Entry 5NW2 (X-ray diffraction, 2.20 A resolution); this record covers chains B and C of the 3 polymer chains in the assembly.

== Chain B ==
Name: Elongin-C
Source organism: Homo sapiens
UniProtKB: Q15369 (ELOC_HUMAN); residues 17-112 here = UniProt positions 17-112
Sequence (97 residues; each row starts with the number of its first residue):
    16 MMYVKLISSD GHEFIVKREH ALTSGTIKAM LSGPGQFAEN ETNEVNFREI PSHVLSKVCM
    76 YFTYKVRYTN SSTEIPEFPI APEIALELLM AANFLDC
Not modelled in the structure: 48-57
Differences from the reference sequence: initiating methionine (16)

== Chain C ==
Name: Von Hippel-Lindau disease tumor suppressor
Source organism: Homo sapiens
UniProtKB: P40337 (VHL_HUMAN); residue numbers follow UniProt; this construct covers 54-213
Sequence (162 residues; each row starts with the number of its first residue):
    52 GSMEAGRPRP VLRSVNSREP SQVIFCNRSP RVVLPVWLNF DGEPQPYPTL PPGTGRRIHS
   112 YRGHLWLFRD AGTHDGLLVN QTELFVPSLN VDGQPIFANI TLPVYTLKER CLQVVRSLVK
   172 PENYRRLDIV RSLYEDLEDH PNVQKDLERL TQERIAHQRM GD
Not modelled in the structure: 52-61, 203-213
Differences from the reference sequence: expression tag (52-53)
Modified positions: Cys77 (S-(dimethylarsenic)cysteine; CAS)
Ligand contacts: 9B8 ((2S,4R)-1-[(2S)-3,3-dimethyl-2-(oxetan-3-ylcarbonylamino)butanoyl]-N-[[4-(4-methyl-1,3-thiazol-5-yl)phenyl]methyl]-4-oxidanyl-pyrrolidine-2-carboxamide): Asn67, Arg69, Phe76, Pro86, Trp88, Phe91, Gln96, Tyr98, Pro99, Leu101, Arg107, Ile109, His110, Ser111, Tyr112, His115, Trp117
UniProt features mapped onto this chain:
  - region: Thr157 to Val166 (Interaction with Elongin BC complex)
  - natural variant: Leu63 (L63P: In PCC), Arg64 (R64P: In PCC), Ser65 (S65A: In PCC; S65L: In VHLD; S65W: In VHLD), Val66 to Gln73 (deletion: In VHLD), Ser68 (S68W: In PCC and VHLD), Glu70 (E70K: In VHLD), Val74 (V74G: In VHLD), Ile75 (deletion: In VHLD), Phe76 (F76I: In VHLD; F76L: In VHLD; F76S: In VHLD; deletion: In VHLD), Asn78 (N78H: In VHLD; N78S: In VHLD; N78T: In VHLD), Arg79 (R79P: In VHLD), Ser80 (S80I: In VHLD; S80N: In PCC and VHLD; S80R: In VHLD), 64 further natural variant entries in UniProt
  - mutagenesis: Tyr98 (Y98N: No interaction with HIF1A. No HIF1A degradation)

== How chain B and chain C interact ==
Residue-residue contacts - 30 pairs, chain B then chain C:
  Tyr76(B) - Tyr156(C)  hydrogen bond (side chain-backbone)
  Tyr76(B) - Thr157(C)
  Tyr76(B) - Leu158(C)  hydrogen bond (side chain-backbone)
  Tyr83(B) - Val155(C)
  Ser86(B) - Gln132(C)
  Ser87(B) - Gln132(C)
  Glu89(B) - Arg79(C)
  Ile90(B) - Leu153(C)
  Glu92(B) - Pro81(C)
  Glu92(B) - Arg82(C)  salt bridge
  Glu92(B) - Leu153(C)
  Glu92(B) - Arg161(C)  salt bridge
  Phe93(B) - Leu158(C)  hydrophobic
  Phe93(B) - Arg161(C)  hydrogen bond (backbone-side chain)
  Ile95(B) - Arg161(C)
  Ile95(B) - Cys162(C)  hydrophobic
  Pro97(B) - Leu169(C)  hydrophobic
  Ala100(B) - Val165(C)  hydrophobic
  Leu103(B) - Cys162(C)  hydrophobic
  Leu104(B) - Lys159(C)
  Leu104(B) - Cys162(C)
  Leu104(B) - Leu163(C)  hydrophobic
  Leu104(B) - Leu184(C)  hydrophobic
  Ala107(B) - Leu158(C)  hydrophobic
  Ala107(B) - Lys159(C)
  Asn108(B) - Lys159(C)  hydrogen bond
  Asn108(B) - Leu184(C)
  Cys112(B) - Thr157(C)
  Cys112(B) - Leu158(C)  hydrogen bond (backbone-backbone)
  Cys112(B) - Lys159(C)  hydrogen bond (backbone-backbone)
Other interface residues (no listed pair), chain B (23 interface residues in all): Val73, Tyr79, Lys80, Thr84, Pro91, Leu101, Met105
Other interface residues (no listed pair), chain C (23 interface residues in all): Pro154, Gln164, Val166, Leu178, Asp179, Ile180, Asp187

== Summary ==
Chain B and chain C each contribute 23 residues to their interface; the contacts include 6 hydrogen bonds and
2 salt bridges. Polar contacts include Glu92(B)-Arg82(C), Glu92(B)-Arg161(C) and Tyr76(B)-Tyr156(C). Bound to
chain C: compound 9B8. Curated annotation (UniProt) lists one mutagenesis site on chain C.
Chain B is Elongin-C and chain C is Von Hippel-Lindau disease tumor suppressor, both from Homo sapiens; the
structure, pVHL:EloB:EloC in complex with
(2S,4R)-1-((S)-3,3-dimethyl-2-(oxetane-3-carboxamido)butanoyl)-4-hydroxy-N-(4-(4-methylthiazol-5-yl)benzyl)pyrrolidine-2-carboxamide
(ligand 19), was determined by X-ray diffraction, deposited together with 5NVV, 5NVW, 5NVX, 5NVY, 5NVZ, 5NW0
and 5NW1.
